PDB entry 5GRS | electron microscopy, 5.40 A resolution (low resolution: residue-level contacts below are approximate; hydrogen-bond / salt-bridge calls are withheld) | chains A and G of the 12 polymer chains in the assembly

Chain A:
Protein: Sterol regulatory element-binding protein cleavage-activating protein
From: Schizosaccharomyces pombe (strain 972 / ATCC 24843)
UniProtKB: O43043 (SCAP_SCHPO); numbering as in UniProt (aligned over 567-961)
Amino-acid sequence (396 residues; each row starts with the number of its first residue):
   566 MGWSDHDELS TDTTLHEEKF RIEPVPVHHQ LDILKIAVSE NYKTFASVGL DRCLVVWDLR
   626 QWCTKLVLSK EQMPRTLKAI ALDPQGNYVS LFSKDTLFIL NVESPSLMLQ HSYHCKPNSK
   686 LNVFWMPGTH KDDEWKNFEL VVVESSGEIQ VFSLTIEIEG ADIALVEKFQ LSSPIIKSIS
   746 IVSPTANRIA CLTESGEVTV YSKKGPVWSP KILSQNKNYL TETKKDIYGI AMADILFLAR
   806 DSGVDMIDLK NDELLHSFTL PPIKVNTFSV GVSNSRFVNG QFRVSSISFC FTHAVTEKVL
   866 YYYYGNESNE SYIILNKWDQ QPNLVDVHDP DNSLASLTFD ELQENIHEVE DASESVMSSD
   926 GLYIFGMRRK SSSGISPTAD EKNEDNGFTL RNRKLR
Unresolved in the structure: 566, 942-961
Construct notes: expression tag (566); engineered mutation Ser-671 (Cys in O43043), Ser-873 (Cys in O43043), Ser-901 (Cys in O43043), Ser-920 (Cys in O43043), Ser-941 (Cys in O43043)

Chain G:
Protein: Sterol regulatory element-binding protein 1
From: Schizosaccharomyces pombe (strain 972 / ATCC 24843)
UniProtKB: Q9UUD1 (SREBP_SCHPO); numbering as in UniProt (aligned over 628-896)
Amino-acid sequence (272 residues; each row starts with the number of its first residue):
   625 AHMQHSKSSV HAELRELPES TANLIENSHA DDVFSPNMVE RLWVLAKSTR DSAQMSDSII
   685 SSLSDVLVLS PLEVLASWYA ADLLDALLME SLSRKVEISE IEEIISLCPK NSSIIRHALL
   745 AKLVLFPENT ADSLNEVLAA YKNTLDLCSQ DKRKQSSVLK INLSKLFTLH SCLSLALQRL
   805 GYGDVSKRMY QEIFVPDSDA DITPLSFIIS WTALNTFAPI CTSPKENDVV EKMAMYVRTA
   865 IGTLKIQDLK LSRKLINSCI DIGSRLQEDL GY
Unresolved in the structure: 625-694, 776-780, 848-849, 889-896
Construct notes: expression tag (625-627); engineered mutation Ser-644 (Cys in Q9UUD1), Ser-672 (Cys in Q9UUD1)
From the paper describing this entry:
  - mutagenesis - E855K/R862E/G866D: abolished binding to Sterol regulatory element-binding protein cleavage-activating protein (chain A)
  - mutagenesis - W702D/Y703D: decreased stability
  - mutagenesis - E855K/R862E/G866D: abolished binding to Scp1-WD40
  - mutagenesis - W702D/Y703D: unchanged binding to Scp1-WD40

Chain A / chain G interface:
Pairs across the interface (6):
  Asp-597(A) / Arg-862(G)
  Leu-599(A) / Ile-886(G)
  Leu-615(A) / Met-859(G)
  Lys-643(A) / Gly-887(G)
  Lys-643(A) / Ser-888(G)
  Asn-683(A) / Ser-888(G)
Other interface residues (no listed pair), chain A (7 interface residues in all): Leu-596, Arg-617
Other interface residues (no listed pair), chain G (7 interface residues in all): Glu-855, Cys-883

In short:
The chain A/chain G interface involves 7 residues from each chain. From the paper: E855K/R862E/G866D of chain
G abolish binding to Sterol regulatory element-binding protein cleavage-activating protein (chain A);
W702D/Y703D of chain G reduce stability.
Chain A is Sterol regulatory element-binding protein cleavage-activating protein and chain G is Sterol
regulatory element-binding protein 1, both from Schizosaccharomyces pombe (strain 972 / ATCC 24843); the
structure, Complex structure of the fission yeast SREBP-SCAP binding domains, was determined by electron
microscopy, deposited together with 5GPD.
